4Y1C - chains A and C of the 3 polymer chains in the assembly; structure by X-ray diffraction, 2.30 A resolution.

Chain A:
Molecule: Integrase
From: Human immunodeficiency virus 1
Reference sequence: Q76353 (Q76353_9HIV1); numbering as in UniProt (aligned over 50-212)
Chain sequence (167 residues; each row starts with the number of its first residue):
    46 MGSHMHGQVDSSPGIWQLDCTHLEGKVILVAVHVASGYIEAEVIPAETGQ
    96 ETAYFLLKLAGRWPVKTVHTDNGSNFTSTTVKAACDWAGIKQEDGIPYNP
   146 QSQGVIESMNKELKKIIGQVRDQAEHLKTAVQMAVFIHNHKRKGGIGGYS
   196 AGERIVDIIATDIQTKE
Disordered / not traced: 46-55, 144-150, 208-212
Construct notes: initiating methionine (46); expression tag (47-49); engineered mutation Ser56 (Cys in Q76353), Asp131 (Trp in Q76353), Asp139 (Phe in Q76353), His185 (Phe in Q76353)
Bound ions: Cd2+ site 1: Cys65, His67, Glu92 (shared with 1 residue of chain B); Cd2+ site 2: Cys65, Glu92, Asp116 (shared with 1 residue of chain B)

Chain C:
Molecule: Cyclic hexapeptide cyc[NdPopPKID]
Chain sequence (6 residues; row label = number of the first residue in the row):
     1 KIDNXP
Modified positions: Ile2 (D-isoleucine; DIL); 45F ((4S)-4-(prop-2-yn-1-yloxy)-L-proline) at position 5

Chain A / chain C interface:
Pairs across the interface (6):
  Gln95(A) with Asp3(C)
  Thr124(A) with 45F_5(C)
  Ala128(A) with Lys1(C); Ile2(C)
  Ala129(A) with Ile2(C)
  Trp132(A) with Ile2(C)
Interface residues without a listed pair, chain A (7 interface residues in all): Leu102, Thr125
Interface residues without a listed pair, chain C (5 interface residues in all): Asn4

In short:
7 residues of chain A and 5 residues of chain C are in contact. The Cd2+ site 1 is built by Cys65(A), His67(A)
and Glu92(A). The Cd2+ site 2 is built by Cys65(A), Glu92(A) and Asp116(A).
Here chain A is Integrase (Human immunodeficiency virus 1) and chain C is Cyclic hexapeptide cyc[NdPopPKID].
Entry 4Y1C (Cyclic hexapeptide cyc[NdPopPKID] in complex with HIV-1 integrase core domain) was determined by
X-ray diffraction.
